PDB entry 8GIZ | electron microscopy, 2.70 A resolution | chains H and I of the 8 polymer chains in the assembly

[Chain H (and I)]
Molecule: Beta sliding clamp
Source organism: Escherichia coli K-12
Notes: chain I of this document is another copy of the same molecule, construct and numbering; everything in this record applies to it too
UniProt: P0A988 (DPO3B_ECOLI); numbering as in UniProt (aligned over 1-366)
Chain sequence (366 residues; each row starts with the number of its first residue):
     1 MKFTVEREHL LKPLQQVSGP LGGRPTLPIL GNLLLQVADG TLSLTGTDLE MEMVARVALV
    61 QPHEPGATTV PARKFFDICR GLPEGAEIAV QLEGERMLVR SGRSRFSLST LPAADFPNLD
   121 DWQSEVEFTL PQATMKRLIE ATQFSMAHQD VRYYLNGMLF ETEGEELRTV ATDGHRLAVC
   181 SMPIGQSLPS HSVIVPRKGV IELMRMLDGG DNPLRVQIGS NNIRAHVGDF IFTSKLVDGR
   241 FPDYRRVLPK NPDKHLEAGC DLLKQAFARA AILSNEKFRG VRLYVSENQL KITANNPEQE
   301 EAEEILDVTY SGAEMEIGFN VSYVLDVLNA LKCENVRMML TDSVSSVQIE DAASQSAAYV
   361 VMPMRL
UniProt features mapped onto this chain:
  - binding site (DNA): R24, R73, Q149, Y153, Y154
  - mutagenesis: R24 (R24A: Mild defect in DNA replication, impaired loading of clamp on DNA, polymerase speed is wild-type. More severe replication defect and very poor clamp loading; when associated with A-149), G66 (G66E: In dnaN159; a temperature- and UV-sensitive mutation, displays altered DNA polymerase usage, chronically induced SOS response; when associated with A-174), A133 (A133T: Reduction of synthesis of beta*, probably due to mutation of its promoter), M135 (M135L: 3-fold reduction of synthesis of beta*, probably due to loss of its start codon), M146 (M146L: No effect on synthesis of beta*), Q149 (Q149A: Mild defect in DNA replication, impaired loading of clamp on DNA, polymerase speed is wild-type. More severe replication defect and very poor clamp loading; when associated with A-24), Y153 to Y154 (Very poor loading of clamp on DNA, polymerase speed is wild-type), G174 (G174A: In dnaN159; a temperature- and UV-sensitive mutation, displays altered DNA polymerase usage, chronically induced SOS response; when associated with A-66), Q265 to L366 (In dnaN806; temperature sensitive), I272 to L273 (Monomeric in solution, binds very tightly to subunit delta (holA). The monomer binds tightly to linear and circular DNA. Cannot bind both Pol III and IV simultaneously)

[How chain H and chain I interact]
Residue-residue contacts - 23 pairs, chain H then chain I:
  K74(H) with E300(I)
  I78(H) with I272(I), hydrophobic; L273(I), hydrophobic
  G81(H) with R269(I)
  P83(H) with R269(I)
  R96(H) with Q299(I), hydrogen bond (side chain-backbone); E300(I)
  R103(H) with E304(I); I305(I), hydrogen bond (side chain-backbone); L306(I); D307(I), salt bridge
  S104(H) with R269(I); E303(I); E304(I)
  R105(H) with A302(I); E303(I), hydrogen bond (backbone-backbone)
  F106(H) with R269(I); I272(I), hydrophobic; E301(I); A302(I), hydrophobic
  S107(H) with L273(I); E300(I); E301(I), hydrogen bond (backbone-backbone)
Other interface residues (no listed pair), chain I (13 interface residues in all): E298

[Summary]
Chain H and chain I form an interface of 10 and 13 residues respectively, with 4 hydrogen bonds and 1 salt
bridge. Polar pairs include R103(H)-D307(I), R96(H)-Q299(I) and R103(H)-I305(I). Curated annotation (UniProt)
lists 5 DNA-binding residues and 13 mutagenesis sites on chain H.
Both chains are Beta sliding clamp (Escherichia coli K-12). Entry 8GIZ (E. coli clamp loader with open clamp)
was determined by electron microscopy (same publication as 8GIY, 8GJ0, 8GJ1, 8GJ2 and 8GJ3).
